8G6U - chains A and N of the 18 polymer chains in the assembly; structure by electron microscopy, 3.16 A resolution.

[Chain A]
Molecule: CRF01_AE T/F100 HIV-1 gp120
From: Human immunodeficiency virus 1
Reference sequence: A0A6C0ZY47 (A0A6C0ZY47_9HIV1); aligned to UniProt positions 29-507 over residues 30-507 (the alignment contains insertions or deletions, so no single offset holds)
Chain sequence (485 residues; each row starts with the number of its first residue; note: 29 numbers in that range are skipped by the numbering (no residue carries them; nothing is unmodelled there); a row labelled like 132A-132V holds insertion residues (132A, then the next letters in order)):
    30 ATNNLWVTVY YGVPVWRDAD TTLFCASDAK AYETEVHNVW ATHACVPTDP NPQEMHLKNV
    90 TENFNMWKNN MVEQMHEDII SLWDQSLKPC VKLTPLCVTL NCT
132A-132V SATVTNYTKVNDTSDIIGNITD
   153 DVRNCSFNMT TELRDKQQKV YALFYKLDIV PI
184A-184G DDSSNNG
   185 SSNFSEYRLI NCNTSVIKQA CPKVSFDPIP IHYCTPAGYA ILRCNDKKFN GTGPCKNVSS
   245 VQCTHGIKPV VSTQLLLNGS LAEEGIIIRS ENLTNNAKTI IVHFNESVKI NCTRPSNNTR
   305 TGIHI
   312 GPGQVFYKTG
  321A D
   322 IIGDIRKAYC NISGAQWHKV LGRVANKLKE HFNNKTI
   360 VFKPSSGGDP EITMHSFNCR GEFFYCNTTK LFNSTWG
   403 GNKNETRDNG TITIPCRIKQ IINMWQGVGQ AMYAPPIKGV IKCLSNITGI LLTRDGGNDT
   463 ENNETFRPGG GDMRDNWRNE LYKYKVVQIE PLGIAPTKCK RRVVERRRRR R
Disordered / not traced: 30-31, 132A-132V, 184A-184G, 458-459, 505-513
Cystine bridges: Cys54-Cys74, Cys119-Cys205, Cys126-Cys196, Cys131-Cys157, Cys218-Cys247, Cys228-Cys239, Cys296-Cys331, Cys378-Cys445, Cys385-Cys418
Covalent attachments: N-acetylglucosamine (NAG) linked to Asn88, Asn130, Asn156, Asn160, Asn187, Asn197, Asn241, Asn289, Asn295, Asn301, Asn355, Asn386, Asn392, Asn411, Asn448, Asn465; glycan linked to Asn234, Asn262, Asn276, Asn332
Sequence notes: engineered mutation Tyr61 (His60 in A0A6C0ZY47), His105 (Gln104 in A0A6C0ZY47), Ile108 (Val107 in A0A6C0ZY47), Asp474 (Asn475 in A0A6C0ZY47), Met475 (Ile476 in A0A6C0ZY47), Arg476 (Lys477 in A0A6C0ZY47); conflict Ser375 (His381 in A0A6C0ZY47), Cys501 (Ala502 in A0A6C0ZY47); expression tag (508-513)
Reported in the primary citation:
  - contacts within the chain: Glu102-Arg476, Asp474-Arg476
  - post-translational modification sites: Asn332

[Chain N]
Molecule: Light chain of 10-1074
From: Homo sapiens
Chain sequence (214 residues; numbered 6 to 213 plus 6 insertion-coded residues; the number before each row is that of its first residue; a row labelled like 66A-66C holds insertion residues (66A, then the next letters in order)):
     6 SYVRPLSVAL GETARISCGR QALGSRAVQW YQHRPGQAPI LLIYNNQDRP SGIPERFSGT
    66 P
66A-66C DIN
    67 FGTRATLTIS GVEAGDEADY YCHMWDSRS
95A-95C GFS
    96 WSFGGATRLT VLGQPKAAPS VTLFPPSSEE LQANKATLVC LISDFYPGAV TVAWKADSSP
   156 VKAGVETTTP SKQSNNKYAA SSYLSLTPEQ WKSHRSYSCQ VTHEGSTVEK TVAPTECS
Disordered / not traced: 6-7, 109-213
Cystine bridges: Cys23-Cys88

[Interface between chain A and chain N]
Pairs across the interface (5; chain A residue first):
  Ile322(A) - Arg94(N)  hydrogen bond (backbone-side chain)
  Gly324(A) - Gly29(N)
  Gly324(A) - Phe67(N)
  Gly324(A) - Arg94(N)  hydrogen bond (backbone-side chain)
  Asp325(A) - Gly29(N)
Interface residues without a listed pair, chain A (4 interface residues in all): Ile326
Interface residues without a listed pair, chain N (4 interface residues in all): Ser30

[Summary]
Chain A and chain N each contribute 4 residues to their interface; the contacts include 2 hydrogen bonds.
Among the polar pairs are Ile322(A)-Arg94(N) and Gly324(A)-Arg94(N). The paper reports a modification site at
Asn332(A); contacts within the chain involving Arg476(A), Glu102(A) and Asp474(A).
Chain A is CRF01_AE T/F100 HIV-1 gp120 (Human immunodeficiency virus 1) and chain N is Light chain of 10-1074
(Homo sapiens); the structure, Cryo-EM structure of T/F100 SOSIP.664 HIV-1 Env trimer with LMHS mutations in
complex with 8ANC195 and ..., was determined by electron microscopy (same publication as 8DOK and 8CZZ).
